PDB entry 8YN8 | electron microscopy, 2.77 A resolution | chains B and E of the 5 polymer chains in the assembly

[Chain B]
Name: Guanine nucleotide-binding protein G(I)/G(S)/G(T) subunit beta-1
Organism: Homo sapiens
Reference sequence: P62873 (GBB1_HUMAN); residue numbers follow UniProt; this construct covers 2-340
Amino-acid sequence (376 residues; numbered -9 to 366; the number before each row is that of its first residue; numbers below 1 keep their minus sign (Met-9 is residue -9)):
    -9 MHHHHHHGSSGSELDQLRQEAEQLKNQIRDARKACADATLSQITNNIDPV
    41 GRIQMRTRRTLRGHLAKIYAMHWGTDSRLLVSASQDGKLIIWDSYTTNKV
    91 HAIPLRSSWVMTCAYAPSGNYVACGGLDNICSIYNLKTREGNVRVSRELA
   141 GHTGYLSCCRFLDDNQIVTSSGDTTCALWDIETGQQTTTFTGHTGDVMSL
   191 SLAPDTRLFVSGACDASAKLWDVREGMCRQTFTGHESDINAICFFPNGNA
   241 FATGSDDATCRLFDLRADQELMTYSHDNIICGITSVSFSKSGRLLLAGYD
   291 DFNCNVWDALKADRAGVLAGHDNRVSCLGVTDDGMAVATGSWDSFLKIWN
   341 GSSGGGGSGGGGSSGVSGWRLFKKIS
Disordered / not traced: -9 to 1, 344-366
Sequence notes: initiating methionine (-9); expression tag (-8 to 1, 341-366)
Swiss-Prot annotation at these positions:
  - modified residue: Ser2 (N-acetylserine), His266 (Phosphohistidine)
  - natural variant: Leu30 (L30F: In MRD42; uncertain significance), Arg52 (R52G: In MRD42), Gly64 (G64V: In MRD42), Asp76 (D76E: In MRD42; D76G: In MRD42), Gly77 (G77S: In MRD42), Lys78 (K78R: In MRD42), Ile80 (I80N: In MRD42; I80T: In MRD42), His91 (H91R: In MRD42; uncertain significance), Ala92 (A92T: In MRD42), Pro94 (P94S: In MRD42), Leu95 (L95P: In MRD42), Arg96 (R96L: In MRD42), 5 further natural variant entries in UniProt

[Chain E]
Name: Antibody fragment scFv16
Organism: synthetic construct
Notes: antibody fragment or engineered binder
Amino-acid sequence (255 residues; each row starts with the number of its first residue):
     1 DVQLVESGGGLVQPGGSRKLSCSASGFAFSSFGMHWVRQAPEKGLEWVAY
    51 ISSGSGTIYYADTVKGRFTISRDDPKNTLFLQMTSLRSEDTAMYYCVRSI
   101 YYYGSSPFDFWGQGTTLTVSSGGGGSGGGGSGGGGSDIVMTQATSSVPVT
   151 PGESVSISCRSSKSLLHSNGNTYLYWFLQRPGQSPQLLIYRMSNLASGVP
   201 DRFSGSGSGTAFTLTISRLEAEDVGVYYCMQHLEYPLTFGAGTKLELLEE
   251 NLYFQ
Disordered / not traced: 121-136, 248-255
Disulfide bonds: Cys22-Cys96, Cys159-Cys229

[Chain B / chain E interface]
Contacting residue pairs (16; chain B residue first):
  Asp66(B) with Tyr103(E)
  Arg68(B) with Tyr103(E)
  Leu69(B) with Tyr103(E), hydrophobic
  Asp83(B) with Tyr103(E)
  Val90(B) with Tyr102(E), hydrophobic
  His91(B) with Tyr102(E)
  Arg129(B) with Val2(E); Phe27(E); Arg98(E), hydrogen bond (backbone-side chain); Phe110(E)
  Glu130(B) with Gly26(E); Phe27(E); Ala28(E), hydrogen bond (backbone-backbone); Phe32(E)
  Gly131(B) with Phe32(E); Ile100(E)
Interface residues without a listed pair, chain B (11 interface residues in all): Leu126, Asn132
Interface residues without a listed pair, chain E (12 interface residues in all): Asp1, Ser31

[Overview]
Chain B and chain E form an interface of 11 and 12 residues respectively; the contacts include 2 hydrogen
bonds. Among the polar pairs are Arg129(B)-Arg98(E) and Glu130(B)-Ala28(E).
Here chain B is Guanine nucleotide-binding protein G(I)/G(S)/G(T) subunit beta-1 (Homo sapiens) and chain E is
Antibody fragment scFv16 (synthetic construct). Entry 8YN8 (Cryo-EM structure of histamine H3 receptor in
complex with proxyfan and miniGo) was determined by electron microscopy together with 8YN2, 8YN3, 8YN4, 8YN5,
8YN6, 8YN7, 8YN9 and 8YNA from the same study.
